4I6Z - chains A and B of the 4 polymer chains in the assembly; structure by X-ray diffraction, 3.20 A resolution.

[Chain A (and B)]
Molecule: Transcriptional regulator, TetR family
Source organism: Thermotoga maritima
Notes: chain B of this document is another copy of the same molecule, construct and numbering; everything in this record applies to it too
UniProt: Q9X0C0 (Q9X0C0_THEMA); numbering as in UniProt (aligned over 1-200)
Chain sequence (202 residues; row label = number of the first residue in the row; numbers below 1 keep their minus sign (Gly-1 is residue -1)):
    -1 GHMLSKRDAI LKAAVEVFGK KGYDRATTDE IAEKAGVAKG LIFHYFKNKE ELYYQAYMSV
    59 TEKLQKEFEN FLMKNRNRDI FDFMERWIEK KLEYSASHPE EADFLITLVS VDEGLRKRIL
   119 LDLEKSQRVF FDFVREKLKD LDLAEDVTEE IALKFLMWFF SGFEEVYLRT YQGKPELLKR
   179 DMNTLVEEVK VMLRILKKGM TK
Not modelled in the structure: -1 to 0
Modified / non-standard residues: Mse1, Mse56, Mse71, Mse82, Mse155, Mse180, Mse190, Mse198 (selenomethionine; parent Met)
Sequence notes: expression tag (-1 to 0)

[How chain A and chain B interact]
Contacting residue pairs (39; chain A residue first):
  Asp22(A) - Asp22(B)
  Asp22(A) - Arg23(B)
  Arg23(A) - Asp22(B)
  Arg23(A) - Asp110(B)
  Val107(A) - Val107(B)  hydrophobic
  Asp110(A) - Arg23(B)
  Asp144(A) - Val189(B)
  Asp144(A) - Arg192(B)
  Ile149(A) - Val189(B)  hydrophobic
  Ile149(A) - Mse190(B)
  Lys152(A) - Glu186(B)
  Phe153(A) - Mse190(B)
  Phe153(A) - Ile193(B)  hydrophobic
  Phe153(A) - Leu194(B)  hydrophobic
  Trp156(A) - Trp156(B)
  Trp156(A) - Phe157(B)  hydrophobic
  Trp156(A) - Gly160(B)
  Trp156(A) - Phe161(B)
  Trp156(A) - Val164(B)
  Phe157(A) - Phe153(B)  hydrophobic
  Phe157(A) - Trp156(B)  hydrophobic
  Gly160(A) - Trp156(B)
  Phe161(A) - Trp156(B)
  Val164(A) - Trp156(B)
  Glu186(A) - Lys152(B)  salt bridge
  Val189(A) - Asp144(B)
  Val189(A) - Ile149(B)  hydrophobic
  Mse190(A) - Ile149(B)
  Mse190(A) - Lys152(B)
  Mse190(A) - Phe153(B)
  Ile193(A) - Phe153(B)  hydrophobic
  Ile193(A) - Gly197(B)
  Leu194(A) - Phe153(B)  hydrophobic
  Lys196(A) - Lys196(B)
  Lys196(A) - Gly197(B)
  Lys196(A) - Thr199(B)  hydrogen bond (side chain-backbone)
  Lys196(A) - Lys200(B)
  Gly197(A) - Ile193(B)
  Gly197(A) - Gly197(B)
Also at the interface, not in a pair above, chain A (24 interface residues in all): Val145, Arg167, Gln170, Mse198
Also at the interface, not in a pair above, chain B (26 interface residues in all): Ser108, Arg114, Mse198

[In short]
Chain A and chain B form an interface of 24 and 26 residues respectively; the contacts include 1 hydrogen bond
and 1 salt bridge. Polar pairs include Glu186(A)-Lys152(B) and Lys196(A)-Thr199(B).
Chain A and chain B are both Transcriptional regulator, TetR family (Thermotoga maritima); the structure,
Crystal structure of the transcriptional regulator TM1030 with 24bp DNA oligonucleotide, was determined by
X-ray diffraction.
